9GM8 - chains C and B of the 8 polymer chains in the assembly; structure by electron microscopy, 3.90 A resolution.

# Chain C
Protein: Chromosome partition protein MukF
Organism: Photorhabdus thracensis
UniProtKB: A0A0F7LMQ4 (A0A0F7LMQ4_9GAMM); residue numbers follow UniProt; this construct covers 1-440
Chain sequence (440 residues; numbered 1 to 440; the number before each row is that of its first residue):
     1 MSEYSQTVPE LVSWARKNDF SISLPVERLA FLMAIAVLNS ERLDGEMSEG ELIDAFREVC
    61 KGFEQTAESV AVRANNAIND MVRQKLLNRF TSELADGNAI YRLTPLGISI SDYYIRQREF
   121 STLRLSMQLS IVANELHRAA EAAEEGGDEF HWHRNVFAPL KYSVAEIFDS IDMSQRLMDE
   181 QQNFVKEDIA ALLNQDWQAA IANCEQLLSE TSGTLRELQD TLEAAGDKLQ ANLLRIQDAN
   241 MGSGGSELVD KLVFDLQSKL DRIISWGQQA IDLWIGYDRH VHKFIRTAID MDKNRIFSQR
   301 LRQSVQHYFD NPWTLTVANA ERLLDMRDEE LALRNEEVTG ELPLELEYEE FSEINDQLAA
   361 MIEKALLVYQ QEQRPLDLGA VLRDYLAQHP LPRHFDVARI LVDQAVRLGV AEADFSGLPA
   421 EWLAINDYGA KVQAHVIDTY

# Chain B
Protein: Chromosome partition protein MukB
Organism: Photorhabdus thracensis
UniProtKB: A0A0F7LRY2 (A0A0F7LRY2_9GAMM); residues 1-1482 here = UniProt positions 1-1482
Chain sequence (1482 residues; each row starts with the number of its first residue):
     1 MIERGKFRSL TLVNWNGFFA RTFDLDELVT TLSGGNGAGK STTMAAFVTA LIPDLTLLHF
    61 RNTTEAGATS GSRDKGLHGK LRAGVCYSTL DVINSRHQRV VVGVRLQQVA GRDRKVDIKP
   121 FMIQGLPTAI QPTQLLTENV GERQARVLPL NELKDRLDEM EGVQFKQFNS ITDYHAQMFD
   181 LGVIPKRLRS ASDRSKFYRL IEASLYGGIS SAITRSLRDY LLPENSGVRK AFQDMEAALR
   241 ENRITLEAIR VTQSDRDLFK HLITEATSYV SADYMRHANE RRTHLDEALA LRGELFGSHK
   301 QLATEQYRHV EMARELAEQS GASSDLETDH QAASDHLNLV QTAMRQQEKI DRYQVDLEEL
   361 SYRLEEQTDV VEEAGELQAE YEARTEATEQ EVDELKSQLA DYQQALDVQQ TRAIQYQQAL
   421 QALERARELC RLPDLSVDNA EEWLETFQAK EQQATEALLA LEQKLSVADA AHNQFEQAYQ
   481 LVKNIVGETS RSEAWQSARE LLRDWPSQRH LADRVQPLRM RLSELEQRLN NQQNAERLLS
   541 EFCKRQGRQY QAEDLEALQN ELEARQEALS LSVNEGGERR MEMRQELEQL KQKIQSLTAR
   601 APVWLAAQDT LNQLCEQSGE TLASSNDVTE YMQQLLERER EATVERDEVA AQKRELEKQI
   661 ERLSQPSGAE DSRMIALAER FGGVLLSEIY DDITIDDAPY FSALYGPARH GIVVPDLSLV
   721 RPHLETLEDC PEDLYLIEGD PQSFDDSVFN AEEQTNAVLV KSSDRQWRYS RYPELPLFGR
   781 AARENRLEAL NLERDALAER YATLSFDVQK IQRAHQAFSQ FVGKHLSVAF DTDPEAEIRE
   841 LRQRHTELER EVSRFEDQTQ QQRQQYAQAK ESLTTLNRLI PQVTLLLDET LIDRVEEVRE
   901 EMDEAQEAAR FLQQHGSALT KLEPMVAVLQ SDPQQHEQLQ QDYETAKHSQ HQAKQQAFAL
   961 VEIVQRRVHF SYSDSAGMLS ENADLNDKLR QRLEHAESDR SRAREQLRQQ QAQYSQFNQV
  1021 LASLKSSYET KQDMLKELLQ EMKDIGVQAD ANAEMRARER RDRLHEALSV NRSRVNQLEK
  1081 QIAFCEAEME NVQKKLRKLE RDYYQIREQV VSAKAGWCAV MRMVKDNGVE RRLHRRELAY
  1141 MEGGALRSMS DKALGALRLA VADNEHLRDA LRLSEDPKRP ERKVQFFIAV YQHLRERIRQ
  1201 DIIRTDDPVD AIEQMEIELA RLTEELTARE QKLAISSKSV ANIIRKTIQR EQNRIRMLNQ
  1261 GLQAVSFGQV RGVRLNVNVR ESHAILLDVL SEQQEQHQDL FNSQRLTFSE AMAKLYQRLN
  1321 PQVDMGQRLP QTIGEELLDY RNYLELDVEV NRGSDGWLKA ESGALSTGEA IGTGMSILVM
  1381 VVQSWEEESR RLRGKDISPC RLLFLDEAAR LDAKSIATLF ELCERLQMQL IIAAPENISP
  1441 EKGTTYKLVR KVFKNHEHVH VVGLRGFGQD APATQLISDV TA
Disordered / not traced: 1, 348-515, 902-1052, 1469-1482
Bound ions: Mg2+: S41 (together with ATP)
Ligand contacts:
  - ATP (adenosine-5'-triphosphate), molecule 1: N16, G35, N36, G37, A38, G39, K40, S41, T42, G76, G79, K80, E1407, R1450
  - ATP, molecule 2: Q1269, R1352, G1363, A1364, L1365, S1366, T1367, G1368, E1369

# How chain C and chain B interact
Pairs across the interface - 50 pairs, chain C then chain B:
  N294(C) - D1201(B)  hydrogen bond (side chain-backbone)
  I296(C) - R1204(B)
  F297(C) - D1201(B)
  F297(C) - R1204(B)
  R300(C) - D1206(B)  salt bridge
  A332(C) - V109(B)
  A332(C) - A110(B)  hydrogen bond (backbone-backbone)
  L333(C) - Q107(B)
  L333(C) - Q108(B)
  L333(C) - V109(B)  hydrophobic
  L333(C) - D117(B)
  R334(C) - G84(B)
  R334(C) - Q107(B)  hydrogen bond (backbone-side chain)
  R334(C) - Q108(B)  hydrogen bond
  N335(C) - Q107(B)  hydrogen bond
  E336(C) - A83(B)
  E336(C) - G84(B)
  E337(C) - R146(B)  salt bridge
  V338(C) - A83(B)
  V338(C) - R146(B)
  V338(C) - V147(B)  hydrogen bond (backbone-backbone)
  T339(C) - F19(B)
  T339(C) - A145(B)
  T339(C) - R146(B)
  G340(C) - F19(B)
  G340(C) - Q144(B)
  G340(C) - A145(B)  hydrogen bond (backbone-backbone)
  E341(C) - F19(B)
  E341(C) - Q144(B)
  L342(C) - A20(B)  hydrophobic
  P343(C) - A20(B)
  P343(C) - R21(B)
  L346(C) - Y1446(B)  hydrophobic
  L346(C) - V1461(B)
  L346(C) - V1462(B)  hydrophobic
  L346(C) - G1463(B)
  E347(C) - G1463(B)  hydrogen bond (backbone-backbone)
  Y348(C) - G1463(B)
  Y348(C) - R1465(B)
  E349(C) - G1463(B)  hydrogen bond (backbone-backbone)
  E349(C) - L1464(B)
  E349(C) - R1465(B)  hydrogen bond (backbone-backbone)
  E350(C) - R1465(B)
  E350(C) - F1467(B)
  E350(C) - G1468(B)
  F351(C) - N1437(B)
  F351(C) - P1440(B)
  F351(C) - L1464(B)  hydrophobic
  F351(C) - R1465(B)
  F351(C) - G1466(B)
Other interface residues (no listed pair), chain C (23 interface residues in all): D292
Other interface residues (no listed pair), chain B (38 interface residues in all): N14, H78, V85, R105, T133, R143, I1202, T1205, H1458, H1460

# Summary
Chain C and chain B form an interface of 23 and 38 residues respectively, with 10 hydrogen bonds and 2 salt
bridges. Among the polar pairs are R300(C)-D1206(B), E337(C)-R146(B) and N294(C)-D1201(B). Bound to chain B:
ATP.
Here chain C is Chromosome partition protein MukF and chain B is Chromosome partition protein MukB, both from
Photorhabdus thracensis. Entry 9GM8 (MukBEF in a nucleotide-bound state with open neck gate) was determined by
electron microscopy, deposited together with 9GM6, 9GM7, 9GM9, 9GMA, 9GMB and 9GMD.
